Entry 2QX8 (X-ray diffraction, 1.60 A resolution); this record covers chain A.

# Chain A
Molecule: Ribosyldihydronicotinamide dehydrogenase [quinone]
From: Homo sapiens
Notes: EC 1.10.99.2
UniProt: P16083 (NQO2_HUMAN); residues 1-230 here correspond to UniProt positions 2-231 (UniProt number = residue number + 1)
Amino-acid sequence (230 residues; each row starts with the number of its first residue):
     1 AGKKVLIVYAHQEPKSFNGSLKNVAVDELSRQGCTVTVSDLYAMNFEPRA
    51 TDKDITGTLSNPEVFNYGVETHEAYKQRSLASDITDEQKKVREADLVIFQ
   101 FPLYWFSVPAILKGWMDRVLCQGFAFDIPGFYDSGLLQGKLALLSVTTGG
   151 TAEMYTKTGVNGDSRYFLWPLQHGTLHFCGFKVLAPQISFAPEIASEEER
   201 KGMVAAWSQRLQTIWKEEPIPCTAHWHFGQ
Bound ions: Zn2+: His-173, His-177, Cys-222
Ligand contacts:
  - FAD (flavin-adenine dinucleotide): His-11, Lys-15, Ser-16, Phe-17, Asn-18, Ser-20, Pro-102, Leu-103, Tyr-104, Trp-105, Phe-106, Thr-147, Thr-148, Gly-149, Gly-150, Tyr-155, Pro-192, Glu-193, Glu-197, Arg-200, Lys-201, Val-204
  - ML2 (N-[2-(2-iodo-5-methoxy-1H-indol-3-yl)ethyl]acetamide): Trp-105, Phe-106, Gly-149, Gly-150, Met-154, Asn-161
UniProt features mapped onto this chain:
  - binding site (FAD): His-11, Phe-17 to Ser-20, Leu-103 to Phe-106, Thr-147 to Gly-150, Tyr-155, Glu-193, Arg-200
  - binding site (substrate): Phe-126 to Ile-128
  - binding site (Zn(2+)): His-173, His-177, Cys-222
  - modified residue (Phosphoserine): Ser-79, Ser-196
What the authors report for this chain:
  - binding site for ML2: Gly-68, Gln-122, Met-154

# Overview
Ligands of chain A: flavin-adenine dinucleotide and compound ML2. His-173, His-177 and Cys-222 coordinate
Zn2+. UniProt lists 16 FAD-binding residues, 3 substrate-binding residues and 3 Zn2+-binding residues. The
paper reports a binding site for ML2 at Gly-68, Gln-122 and Met-154.
Chain A is Ribosyldihydronicotinamide dehydrogenase [quinone] (Homo sapiens); the structure, Crystal Structure
of Quinone Reductase II, was determined by X-ray diffraction together with 2QX4, 2QX6, 2QX9 and 2QWX from the
same study.
